8S8P - chains K and L of the 5 polymer chains in the assembly; structure by electron microscopy, 3.11 A resolution.

Chain K:
Protein: ATP-dependent DNA helicase II subunit 1
Source organism: Saccharomyces cerevisiae
Notes: EC 3.6.4.12
UniProtKB: P32807 (KU70_YEAST); residues 28-584 here = UniProt positions 28-584
Amino-acid sequence (557 residues; each row starts with the number of its first residue):
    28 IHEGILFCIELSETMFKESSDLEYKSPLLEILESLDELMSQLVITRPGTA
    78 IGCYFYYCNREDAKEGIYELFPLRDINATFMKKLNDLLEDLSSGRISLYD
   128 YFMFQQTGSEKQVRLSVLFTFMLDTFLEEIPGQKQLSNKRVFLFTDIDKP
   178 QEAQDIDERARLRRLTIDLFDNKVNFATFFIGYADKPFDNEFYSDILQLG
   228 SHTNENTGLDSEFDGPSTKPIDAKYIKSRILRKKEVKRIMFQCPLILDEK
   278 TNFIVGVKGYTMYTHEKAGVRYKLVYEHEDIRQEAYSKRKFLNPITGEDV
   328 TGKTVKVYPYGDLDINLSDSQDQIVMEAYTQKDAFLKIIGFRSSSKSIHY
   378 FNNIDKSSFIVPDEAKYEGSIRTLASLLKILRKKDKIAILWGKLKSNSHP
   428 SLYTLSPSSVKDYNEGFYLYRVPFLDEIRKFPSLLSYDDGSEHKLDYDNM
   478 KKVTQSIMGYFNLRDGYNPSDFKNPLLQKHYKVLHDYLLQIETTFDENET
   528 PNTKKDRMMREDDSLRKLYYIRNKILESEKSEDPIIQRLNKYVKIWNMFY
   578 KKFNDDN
Swiss-Prot annotation at these positions:
  - modified residue (Phosphoserine): Ser370, Ser371, Ser372
  - natural variant: Glu50 (E50D: In strain: ABYS 60, DBVPG6044 and 2 more), Thr230 (T230A: In strain: DBVPG6044), Phe368 (F368I: In strain: YPS128), Ile562 (I562T: In strain: ABYS 60, DBVPG6044 and 2 more)

Chain L:
Protein: ATP-dependent DNA helicase II subunit 2
Source organism: Saccharomyces cerevisiae
Notes: EC 3.6.4.12
UniProtKB: Q04437 (KU80_YEAST); residue numbers follow UniProt; this construct covers 2-588
Amino-acid sequence (587 residues; row label = number of the first residue in the row):
     2 SSESTTFIVDVSPSMMKNNNVSKSMAYLEYTLLNKSKKSRKTDWISCYLA
    52 NCPVSENSQEIPNVFQIQSFLAPVTTTATIGFIKRLKQYCDQHSHDSSNE
   102 GLQSMIQCLLVVSLDIKQQFQARKILKQIVVFTDNLDDLDITDEEIDLLT
   152 EELSTRIILIDCGKDTQEERKKSNWLKLVEAIPNSRIYNMNELLVEITSP
   202 ATSVVKPVRVFSGELRLGADILSTQTSNPSGSMQDENCLCIKVEAFPATK
   252 AVSGLNRKTAVEVEDSQKKERYVGVKSIIEYEIHNEGNKKNVSEDDQSGS
   302 SYIPVTISKDSVTKAYRYGADYVVLPSVLVDQTVYESFPGLDLRGFLNRE
   352 ALPRYFLTSESSFITADTRLGCQSDLMAFSALVDVMLENRKIAVARYVSK
   402 KDSEVNMCALCPVLIEHSNINSEKKFVKSLTLCRLPFAEDERVTDFPKLL
   452 DRTTTSGVPLKKETDGHQIDELMEQFVDSMDTDELPEIPLGNYYQPIGEV
   502 TTDTTLPLPSLNKDQEENKKDPLRIPTVFVYRQQQVLLEWIHQLMINDSR
   552 EFEIPELPDSLKNKISPYTHKKFDSTKLVEVLGIKKV
Swiss-Prot annotation at these positions:
  - natural variant: Leu149 (L149V: In strain: DBVPG6044, SK1 and 1 more), Ser301 (S301L: In strain: DBVPG1853), Asn349 (N349D: In strain: DBVPG6044, SK1 and 1 more), Gly499 (G499D: In strain: DBVPG1853), Glu518 (E518A: In strain: DBVPG6044, SK1 and 1 more), Thr528 (T528A: In strain: DBVPG1853), Ile585 (I585S: In strain: DBVPG6763)

Interface between chain K and chain L:
Contacting residue pairs - 438 pairs, chain K then chain L:
  Val70(K) - Tyr319(L)  hydrophobic
  Val70(K) - Gly320(L)
  Ile71(K) - Glu440(L)
  Thr72(K) - Glu440(L)
  Thr72(K) - Arg443(L)  hydrogen bond
  Pro74(K) - Arg318(L)
  Asp102(K) - Ala321(L)
  Ile103(K) - Gly320(L)
  Ile103(K) - Ala321(L)  hydrogen bond (backbone-backbone)
  Asn104(K) - Ala321(L)
  Asn104(K) - Asp322(L)
  Ala105(K) - Tyr319(L)  hydrophobic
  Met108(K) - Tyr319(L)
  Gln225(K) - Ser457(L)  hydrogen bond
  Thr230(K) - Lys462(L)
  Asp237(K) - Lys462(L)  salt bridge
  Glu239(K) - Arg453(L)  salt bridge
  Glu239(K) - Thr455(L)
  Phe240(K) - Thr456(L)
  Asp241(K) - Thr455(L)  hydrogen bond
  Asp241(K) - Thr456(L)  hydrogen bond
  Asp241(K) - Ser457(L)  hydrogen bond (side chain-backbone)
  Gly242(K) - Thr456(L)  hydrogen bond (backbone-side chain)
  Gly242(K) - Ser457(L)  hydrogen bond (backbone-backbone)
  Pro243(K) - Ser457(L)  hydrogen bond (backbone-side chain)
  Ser244(K) - Thr456(L)
  Ser244(K) - Ser457(L)
  Glu262(K) - Glu442(L)
  Glu262(K) - Arg443(L)  salt bridge
  Glu262(K) - Thr445(L)
  Lys264(K) - Thr445(L)
  Lys264(K) - Asp446(L)
  Lys264(K) - Phe447(L)
  Arg265(K) - Arg443(L)
  Leu274(K) - Met474(L)  hydrophobic
  Leu274(K) - Phe477(L)
  Leu274(K) - Met481(L)
  Asp275(K) - Phe477(L)
  Asp275(K) - Ser576(L)  hydrogen bond
  Glu276(K) - Pro568(L)
  Thr278(K) - Asp575(L)
  Thr278(K) - Thr577(L)
  Thr278(K) - Val580(L)
  Asn279(K) - Lys587(L)
  Phe280(K) - Met474(L)  hydrophobic
  Phe280(K) - Ser576(L)
  Phe280(K) - Leu579(L)  hydrophobic
  Phe280(K) - Val580(L)  hydrophobic
  Phe280(K) - Leu583(L)  hydrophobic
  Phe280(K) - Ile585(L)  hydrophobic
  Ile281(K) - Ile585(L)
  Ile281(K) - Lys587(L)
  Val282(K) - Ile585(L)  hydrophobic
  Tyr287(K) - Phe447(L)  hydrophobic
  Thr288(K) - Arg443(L)
  Met289(K) - Arg443(L)  hydrogen bond (backbone-backbone)
  Met289(K) - Val444(L)
  Tyr290(K) - Tyr356(L)  hydrophobic
  Tyr290(K) - Phe357(L)
  Tyr290(K) - Pro437(L)  hydrophobic
  Tyr290(K) - Asp441(L)
  Tyr290(K) - Glu442(L)  hydrogen bond
  Tyr290(K) - Val444(L)
  Thr291(K) - Thr359(L)
  Thr291(K) - Asp441(L)  hydrogen bond (backbone-backbone)
  Thr291(K) - Arg443(L)  hydrogen bond
  His292(K) - Arg435(L)
  His292(K) - Asp441(L)
  Glu293(K) - Glu440(L)
  Glu293(K) - Asp441(L)  hydrogen bond (backbone-side chain)
  Lys294(K) - Glu405(L)
  Arg298(K) - Tyr317(L)
  Arg298(K) - Arg318(L)
  Tyr299(K) - Ala316(L)
  Tyr299(K) - Tyr317(L)  hydrophobic
  Lys300(K) - Thr314(L)
  Lys300(K) - Lys315(L)
  Lys300(K) - Ala316(L)  hydrogen bond (backbone-backbone)
  Lys300(K) - Tyr323(L)
  Leu301(K) - Val313(L)  hydrophobic
  Leu301(K) - Thr314(L)
  Val302(K) - Ser312(L)
  Val302(K) - Val313(L)
  Val302(K) - Thr314(L)  hydrogen bond (backbone-backbone)
  Val302(K) - Ala316(L)  hydrophobic
  Tyr303(K) - Ile284(L)  hydrophobic
  Tyr303(K) - Ile308(L)  hydrophobic
  Tyr303(K) - Ser312(L)
  Glu304(K) - Ser312(L)
  Glu304(K) - Thr314(L)  hydrogen bond
  Glu304(K) - Val325(L)
  Arg309(K) - Ala316(L)
  Arg309(K) - Tyr323(L)  hydrogen bond (side chain-backbone)
  Gln310(K) - Ile284(L)
  Glu311(K) - Ile284(L)
  Ala312(K) - Glu283(L)
  Tyr313(K) - Tyr282(L)
  Tyr313(K) - Glu283(L)  hydrogen bond (backbone-backbone)
  Tyr313(K) - His285(L)
  Ser314(K) - Ile280(L)
  Ser314(K) - Glu281(L)
  Ser314(K) - Tyr282(L)
  Lys315(K) - Ile280(L)
  Lys315(K) - Glu281(L)  hydrogen bond (backbone-backbone)
  Lys315(K) - Glu283(L)
  Lys317(K) - Ser278(L)
  Lys317(K) - Ile279(L)  hydrogen bond (backbone-backbone)
  Lys317(K) - Glu281(L)  salt bridge
  Phe318(K) - Val276(L)  hydrophobic
  Phe318(K) - Lys277(L)
  Phe318(K) - Ser278(L)
  Leu319(K) - Val276(L)
  Leu319(K) - Lys277(L)  hydrogen bond (backbone-backbone)
  Leu319(K) - Ile279(L)  hydrophobic
  Asn320(K) - Val262(L)
  Pro321(K) - Val274(L)  hydrophobic
  Pro321(K) - Gly275(L)
  Pro321(K) - Val276(L)
  Val327(K) - Val276(L)  hydrophobic
  Thr331(K) - Thr260(L)  hydrogen bond
  Thr331(K) - Ala261(L)
  Val332(K) - Lys259(L)
  Val332(K) - Thr260(L)
  Val332(K) - Ala261(L)  hydrogen bond (backbone-backbone)
  Lys333(K) - Arg258(L)
  Lys333(K) - Lys259(L)
  Lys333(K) - Thr260(L)
  Val334(K) - Arg258(L)
  Val334(K) - Lys259(L)  hydrogen bond (backbone-backbone)
  Val334(K) - Tyr273(L)  hydrophobic
  Tyr335(K) - Arg258(L)
  Tyr335(K) - Leu538(L)  hydrophobic
  Pro336(K) - Asn257(L)
  Pro336(K) - Lys259(L)
  Tyr337(K) - Leu34(L)
  Tyr337(K) - Lys38(L)
  Tyr337(K) - Thr77(L)
  Tyr337(K) - Gln535(L)  hydrogen bond
  Tyr337(K) - Leu539(L)
  Tyr337(K) - Ile542(L)  hydrophobic
  Gly338(K) - Ser37(L)
  Gly338(K) - Thr77(L)
  Asp339(K) - Thr76(L)
  Asp339(K) - Thr77(L)
  Asp339(K) - Thr78(L)
  Leu340(K) - Thr77(L)
  Leu340(K) - Met546(L)  hydrophobic
  Asp341(K) - Lys259(L)  salt bridge
  Asp341(K) - Tyr273(L)
  Ile342(K) - Leu538(L)  hydrophobic
  Ile342(K) - Trp541(L)  hydrophobic
  Ile342(K) - Ile542(L)  hydrophobic
  Asn343(K) - Glu271(L)  hydrogen bond
  Asn343(K) - Tyr273(L)  hydrogen bond
  Leu344(K) - Val537(L)  hydrophobic
  Leu344(K) - Trp541(L)
  Gln348(K) - Phe553(L)
  Gln348(K) - Ile555(L)
  Asp349(K) - Arg258(L)  salt bridge
  Val352(K) - Arg533(L)  hydrogen bond (backbone-side chain)
  Val352(K) - Val537(L)  hydrophobic
  Ala355(K) - Arg533(L)
  Tyr356(K) - Phe530(L)
  Tyr356(K) - Arg533(L)
  Tyr356(K) - Ile566(L)  hydrophobic
  Lys364(K) - Pro568(L)
  Ile365(K) - Met481(L)
  Ile366(K) - Met481(L)
  Ile366(K) - Ser567(L)
  Ile366(K) - Pro568(L)
  Ile366(K) - Tyr569(L)  hydrogen bond (backbone-backbone)
  Gly367(K) - Met481(L)
  Gly367(K) - Thr483(L)
  Phe368(K) - Phe477(L)  hydrophobic
  Phe368(K) - Val478(L)  hydrophobic
  Phe368(K) - Met481(L)  hydrogen bond (backbone-backbone)
  Phe368(K) - Asp482(L)
  Phe368(K) - Thr483(L)  hydrogen bond (backbone-backbone)
  Arg369(K) - Thr483(L)  hydrogen bond
  Arg369(K) - Leu486(L)  hydrogen bond (side chain-backbone)
  Arg369(K) - Pro487(L)
  Arg369(K) - Glu488(L)
  Arg369(K) - Asp522(L)  salt bridge
  Arg369(K) - Pro523(L)
  Arg369(K) - Leu524(L)
  Ser370(K) - Asp484(L)
  Lys373(K) - Asp484(L)  salt bridge
  Lys373(K) - Glu488(L)
  Lys373(K) - Leu524(L)
  Ser374(K) - Leu524(L)
  His376(K) - Arg355(L)  hydrogen bond (backbone-side chain)
  His376(K) - Glu488(L)  salt bridge
  Tyr377(K) - Arg350(L)  hydrogen bond (side chain-backbone)
  Tyr377(K) - Leu353(L)  hydrogen bond (side chain-backbone)
  Tyr377(K) - Arg355(L)
  Tyr377(K) - Leu358(L)  hydrophobic
  Phe378(K) - Ser362(L)
  Phe378(K) - Thr432(L)
  Phe378(K) - Tyr495(L)  hydrogen bond (backbone-side chain)
  Asn379(K) - Tyr494(L)  hydrogen bond
  Asn380(K) - Thr250(L)
  Asn380(K) - Arg355(L)  hydrogen bond
  Asn380(K) - Leu358(L)
  Asn380(K) - Ser360(L)  hydrogen bond (side chain-backbone)
  Asn380(K) - Glu361(L)
  Asn380(K) - Ser362(L)  hydrogen bond (backbone-backbone)
  Asn380(K) - Cys434(L)
  Ile381(K) - Thr250(L)
  Ile381(K) - Lys251(L)
  Ile381(K) - Ala252(L)
  Ile381(K) - Glu361(L)
  Lys383(K) - Thr359(L)
  Ser384(K) - Tyr356(L)  hydrogen bond (side chain-backbone)
  Phe386(K) - Phe447(L)  hydrophobic
  Pro389(K) - Leu450(L)  hydrophobic
  Lys393(K) - Lys587(L)
  Lys393(K) - Val588(L)  hydrogen bond (backbone-backbone)
  Tyr394(K) - Lys586(L)
  Tyr394(K) - Lys587(L)
  Glu395(K) - Gly584(L)
  Glu395(K) - Ile585(L)
  Glu395(K) - Lys586(L)  hydrogen bond (backbone-backbone)
  Glu395(K) - Val588(L)
  Gly396(K) - Leu583(L)
  Gly396(K) - Gly584(L)
  Gly396(K) - Ile585(L)
  Ile398(K) - Arg453(L)
  Arg399(K) - Glu464(L)  salt bridge
  Arg399(K) - Leu583(L)  hydrogen bond (side chain-backbone)
  Arg399(K) - Gly584(L)
  Thr400(K) - Met474(L)
  Thr400(K) - Leu583(L)
  Thr400(K) - Ile585(L)
  Ala402(K) - Leu450(L)
  Ala402(K) - Leu451(L)
  Ser403(K) - Ile470(L)
  Ser403(K) - Met474(L)
  Leu405(K) - Leu450(L)  hydrophobic
  Leu405(K) - Leu451(L)  hydrophobic
  Lys406(K) - Leu451(L)
  Ile407(K) - Asp471(L)
  Ile407(K) - Met474(L)  hydrophobic
  Ile407(K) - Glu475(L)
  Ile407(K) - Val478(L)  hydrophobic
  Arg409(K) - Leu451(L)
  Lys411(K) - Glu475(L)  salt bridge
  Lys411(K) - Val478(L)
  Lys411(K) - Asp479(L)  salt bridge
  Lys413(K) - Asp482(L)  salt bridge
  Lys413(K) - Asp484(L)  salt bridge
  Ile416(K) - Leu524(L)  hydrophobic
  Trp418(K) - Ile526(L)  hydrophobic
  Trp418(K) - Val529(L)  hydrophobic
  Trp418(K) - Ile566(L)  hydrophobic
  His426(K) - Gly255(L)
  His426(K) - Phe530(L)
  Pro427(K) - Phe530(L)
  Leu429(K) - Leu524(L)
  Thr431(K) - Leu524(L)
  Tyr440(K) - Asp446(L)
  Tyr440(K) - Lys449(L)  hydrogen bond (backbone-side chain)
  Asn441(K) - Thr445(L)  hydrogen bond (side chain-backbone)
  Asn441(K) - Asp446(L)
  Asn441(K) - Phe447(L)
  Glu442(K) - Lys449(L)  salt bridge
  Glu442(K) - Leu450(L)
  Tyr445(K) - Tyr356(L)
  Tyr447(K) - Arg355(L)
  Val449(K) - Leu524(L)
  Pro450(K) - Thr250(L)
  Pro450(K) - Tyr494(L)
  Phe451(K) - Ile526(L)  hydrophobic
  Phe451(K) - Thr528(L)
  Phe451(K) - Phe530(L)  hydrophobic
  Leu452(K) - Arg525(L)
  Leu452(K) - Ile526(L)  hydrogen bond (backbone-backbone)
  Leu452(K) - Pro527(L)  hydrophobic
  Asp453(K) - Thr203(L)
  Asp453(K) - Ser204(L)  hydrogen bond
  Asp453(K) - Val253(L)
  Asp453(K) - Thr528(L)
  Glu454(K) - Ala249(L)
  Glu454(K) - Thr250(L)
  Glu454(K) - Lys251(L)  hydrogen bond (backbone-backbone)
  Glu454(K) - Ala252(L)
  Glu454(K) - Val253(L)
  Ile455(K) - Ala249(L)
  Ile455(K) - Tyr494(L)
  Ile455(K) - Tyr495(L)  hydrophobic
  Ile455(K) - Arg525(L)
  Arg456(K) - Val206(L)
  Arg456(K) - Pro248(L)
  Arg456(K) - Ala249(L)  hydrogen bond (backbone-backbone)
  Arg456(K) - Lys251(L)
  Arg456(K) - Tyr495(L)
  Lys457(K) - Gln496(L)
  Lys457(K) - Ile498(L)
  Lys457(K) - Val501(L)
  Phe458(K) - Thr366(L)
  Phe458(K) - Ile416(L)  hydrophobic
  Phe458(K) - His418(L)
  Phe458(K) - Val428(L)  hydrophobic
  Phe458(K) - Gln496(L)  hydrogen bond (backbone-backbone)
  Phe458(K) - Pro497(L)
  Phe458(K) - Ile498(L)  hydrogen bond (backbone-backbone)
  Pro459(K) - Phe247(L)  hydrophobic
  Ser460(K) - Ile498(L)
  Leu461(K) - Thr366(L)
  Leu461(K) - Thr369(L)
  Leu462(K) - Thr369(L)
  Leu462(K) - Arg370(L)
  Ser463(K) - Leu377(L)
  Tyr464(K) - His418(L)
  Tyr464(K) - Lys426(L)
  Tyr464(K) - Val428(L)  hydrophobic
  Asp466(K) - Leu377(L)
  Asp466(K) - Met378(L)
  Asp466(K) - Ser381(L)
  Ser468(K) - Lys429(L)  hydrogen bond
  Tyr474(K) - Met378(L)
  Tyr474(K) - Ser381(L)  hydrogen bond (side chain-backbone)
  Tyr474(K) - Ala382(L)  hydrogen bond (side chain-backbone)
  Tyr474(K) - Asp385(L)  hydrogen bond
  Tyr474(K) - Lys429(L)
  Met477(K) - Met378(L)  hydrophobic
  Met477(K) - Ala379(L)  hydrophobic
  Met477(K) - Ala382(L)  hydrophobic
  Lys478(K) - Ala382(L)
  Lys478(K) - Val386(L)
  Gln482(K) - Asn390(L)  hydrogen bond
  Ile484(K) - Leu218(L)  hydrophobic
  Ile484(K) - Leu240(L)  hydrophobic
  Met485(K) - Phe347(L)  hydrophobic
  Met485(K) - Val386(L)  hydrophobic
  Met485(K) - Met387(L)  hydrophobic
  Met485(K) - Lys392(L)
  Phe488(K) - Leu218(L)  hydrophobic
  Phe488(K) - Gly346(L)
  Phe488(K) - Phe347(L)  hydrogen bond (backbone-backbone)
  Asn489(K) - Phe347(L)
  Asn489(K) - Lys392(L)  hydrogen bond
  Leu490(K) - Arg345(L)
  Leu490(K) - Gly346(L)
  Leu490(K) - Phe347(L)  hydrogen bond (backbone-backbone)
  Leu490(K) - Val395(L)  hydrophobic
  Tyr494(K) - Leu348(L)
  Tyr494(K) - Phe357(L)
  Tyr494(K) - Met408(L)
  Tyr494(K) - Leu436(L)  hydrophobic
  Tyr494(K) - Pro437(L)  hydrogen bond (side chain-backbone)
  Pro496(K) - Phe357(L)
  Pro496(K) - Pro437(L)
  Pro496(K) - Phe438(L)
  Pro496(K) - Ala439(L)  hydrogen bond (backbone-backbone)
  Ser497(K) - Glu442(L)
  Phe499(K) - Met408(L)  hydrophobic
  Phe499(K) - Phe438(L)
  Phe499(K) - Ala439(L)  hydrogen bond (backbone-backbone)
  Lys500(K) - Phe438(L)
  Lys500(K) - Ala439(L)
  Lys500(K) - Glu440(L)
  Asn501(K) - Phe438(L)
  Asn501(K) - Glu440(L)  hydrogen bond (backbone-side chain)
  Pro502(K) - Tyr336(L)  hydrophobic
  Pro502(K) - Phe438(L)
  Leu503(K) - Tyr336(L)  hydrophobic
  Leu503(K) - Glu405(L)
  Leu503(K) - Val406(L)
  Gln505(K) - Glu440(L)
  Lys506(K) - Gln333(L)  hydrogen bond (side chain-backbone)
  Lys506(K) - Val335(L)
  Lys506(K) - Tyr336(L)
  His507(K) - Tyr317(L)
  His507(K) - Thr334(L)  hydrogen bond
  Tyr508(K) - Arg318(L)
  Tyr508(K) - Tyr319(L)
  Val510(K) - Gln333(L)
  Leu511(K) - Tyr319(L)  hydrophobic
  Leu511(K) - Val324(L)  hydrophobic
  Leu511(K) - Leu326(L)  hydrophobic
  His512(K) - Tyr319(L)  hydrogen bond
  Tyr514(K) - Val325(L)
  Tyr514(K) - Pro327(L)
  Tyr514(K) - Leu330(L)  hydrophobic
  Leu515(K) - Tyr319(L)  hydrophobic
  Leu515(K) - Asp322(L)
  Leu515(K) - Val324(L)  hydrophobic
  Thr520(K) - Leu330(L)
  Thr521(K) - Gln333(L)
  Phe522(K) - Gln333(L)
  Pro528(K) - Leu223(L)
  Lys531(K) - Leu223(L)
  Lys531(K) - Thr227(L)
  Lys532(K) - Ile222(L)
  Met535(K) - Ile222(L)
  Met535(K) - Gln226(L)
  Met536(K) - Ile222(L)  hydrophobic
  Asp539(K) - Tyr336(L)  hydrogen bond
  Asp539(K) - Arg397(L)  salt bridge
  Ser541(K) - Arg397(L)
  Ser541(K) - Met408(L)
  Leu542(K) - Ile222(L)  hydrophobic
  Leu542(K) - Tyr336(L)
  Lys544(K) - Arg345(L)
  Leu545(K) - Asp343(L)
  Leu545(K) - Leu344(L)
  Leu545(K) - Arg397(L)
  Ile548(K) - Leu218(L)  hydrophobic
  Ile548(K) - Gly219(L)
  Ile548(K) - Leu344(L)
  Ile548(K) - Arg345(L)
  Arg549(K) - Gly219(L)  hydrogen bond (side chain-backbone)
  Arg549(K) - Asp221(L)
  Arg549(K) - Asp236(L)  salt bridge
  Arg549(K) - Asn238(L)
  Ile552(K) - Gly219(L)
  Ile552(K) - Asn238(L)
  Leu553(K) - Asn238(L)
  Asn567(K) - Asn238(L)
  Val570(K) - Asn238(L)
  Val570(K) - Cys239(L)
  Val570(K) - Leu240(L)  hydrophobic
  Lys571(K) - Glu237(L)  hydrogen bond (side chain-backbone)
  Lys571(K) - Asn238(L)
  Trp573(K) - Leu240(L)  hydrophobic
  Trp573(K) - Cys241(L)
  Trp573(K) - Ile242(L)  hydrophobic
  Trp573(K) - Ala379(L)  hydrophobic
  Asn574(K) - Cys239(L)  hydrogen bond (side chain-backbone)
  Tyr577(K) - Cys241(L)
  Tyr577(K) - Ser375(L)  hydrogen bond (backbone-side chain)
  Tyr577(K) - Asp376(L)  hydrogen bond
  Phe580(K) - Gln374(L)
  Phe580(K) - Ser375(L)
  Phe580(K) - Met378(L)  hydrophobic
  Asn581(K) - Cys373(L)
  Asn581(K) - Ser375(L)  hydrogen bond (backbone-side chain)
  Asn584(K) - Gln374(L)  hydrogen bond
Interface residues without a listed pair, chain K (214 interface residues in all): Gly75, Leu236, Thr245, Arg259, Val263, Gly296, Arg316, Ile351, Ser372, Ile375, Asp382, Ala392, Leu401, Leu404, Asp439, Gly443, Asp465, Asp473, Thr481, Gly493, Glu538, Tyr546, Glu556
Interface residues without a listed pair, chain L (214 interface residues in all): Ala202, Pro208, Ala220, Met234, Leu256, Pro354, Phe364, Ala367, Leu383, Glu389, Ile393, Cys412, Val414, Ser430, Pro448, Val459, Lys520, Gln534, Leu558, Lys565

Overview:
Chain K and chain L each contribute 214 residues to their interface; the contacts include 78 hydrogen bonds
and 17 salt bridges. Polar contacts include Asp237(K)-Lys462(L), Glu239(K)-Arg453(L) and Glu262(K)-Arg443(L).
Here chain K is ATP-dependent DNA helicase II subunit 1 and chain L is ATP-dependent DNA helicase II subunit
2, both from Saccharomyces cerevisiae. Entry 8S8P (Restriction on Ku Inward Translocation Caps Telomere Ends)
was determined by electron microscopy (same publication as 8S82).
